Entry 2XYJ (X-ray diffraction, 2.30 A resolution); this record covers chain A.

[Chain A]
Protein: Peroxisome proliferator-activated receptor delta
Source organism: Homo sapiens
Notes: fragment: ligand binding domain, residues 165-441
UniProtKB: Q03181 (PPARD_HUMAN); numbering as in UniProt (aligned over 165-441)
Sequence (288 residues; each row starts with the number of its first residue):
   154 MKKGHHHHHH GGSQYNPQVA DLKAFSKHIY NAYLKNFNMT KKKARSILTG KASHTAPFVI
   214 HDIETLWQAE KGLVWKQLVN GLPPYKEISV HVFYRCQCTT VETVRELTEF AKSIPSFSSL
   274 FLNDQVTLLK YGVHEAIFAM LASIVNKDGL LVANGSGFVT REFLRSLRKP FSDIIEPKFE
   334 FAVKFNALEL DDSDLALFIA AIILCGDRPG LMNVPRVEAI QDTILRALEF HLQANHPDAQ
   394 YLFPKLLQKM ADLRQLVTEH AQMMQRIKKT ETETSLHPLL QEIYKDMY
Unresolved in the structure: 154-172, 204-205, 231-233, 441
Differences from the reference sequence: expression tag (154-164)
Ligand contacts:
  - WLM (5-chloro-2-methoxy-N-[2-[4-[(5-propan-2-yl-1,3,4-thiadiazol-2-yl)sulfamoyl]phenyl]ethyl]benzamide), molecule 1: L219, W228, S242, V245, F246, R248, C249, T252, T253, F291, L294, L303, V305, V312, L317, L320, F324, I327, I328, K331, H413
  - WLM, molecule 2: R258, H430, P431, L432, E435

[In short]
Bound to chain A: compound WLM.
Chain A is Peroxisome proliferator-activated receptor delta (Homo sapiens); the structure, Novel
Sulfonylthiadiazoles with an Unusual Binding Mode as Partial Dual Peroxisome Proliferator-Activated Receptor
(PPAR) gamma-delta Agonists ..., was determined by X-ray diffraction (same publication as 2XYW and 2XYX).
